PDB entry 7L4Z | X-ray diffraction, 3.96 A resolution | chains B and S

# Chain B
Protein: Spike protein S1
From: Severe acute respiratory syndrome coronavirus 2
Notes: fragment: Receptor-binding domain (RBD)
UniProt: P0DTC2 (SPIKE_SARS2); residue numbers follow UniProt; this construct covers 319-541
Sequence (229 residues; each row starts with the number of its first residue):
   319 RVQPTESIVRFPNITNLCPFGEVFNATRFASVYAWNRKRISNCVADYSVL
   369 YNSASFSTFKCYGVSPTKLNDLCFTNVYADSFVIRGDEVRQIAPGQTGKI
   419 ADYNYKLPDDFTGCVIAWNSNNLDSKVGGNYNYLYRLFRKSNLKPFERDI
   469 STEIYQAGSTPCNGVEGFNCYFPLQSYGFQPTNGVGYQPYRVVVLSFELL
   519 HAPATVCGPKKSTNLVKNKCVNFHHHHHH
Disordered / not traced: 319-327, 527-547
Sequence notes: expression tag (542-547)
UniProt features mapped onto this chain:
  - region: R403 to D405 (Integrin-binding motif), N448 to F456 (Immunodominant HLA epitope recognized by the CD8+)
  - glycosylation: T323 (O-linked (GalNAc) threonine), S325 (O-linked (HexNAc...) serine), N331 (N-linked (GlcNAc...) (complex) asparagine), N343 (N-linked (GlcNAc...) (complex) asparagine)
  - natural variant: G339 (G339D: In strain: Omicron/BA.1, Omicron/BA.2 and 4 more; G339H: In strain: Omicron/BA.2.75, Omicron/XBB.1.5 and 1 more), R346 (R346K: In strain: Mu/B.1.621; R346T: In strain: Omicron/BQ.1.1, Omicron/XBB.1.5 and 1 more), L368 (L368I: In strain: Omicron/XBB.1.5, Omicron/EG.5.1), S371 (S371F: In strain: Omicron/BA.2, Omicron/BA.2.12.1 and 6 more; S371L: In strain: Omicron/BA.1), S373 (S373P: In strain: Omicron/BA.1, Omicron/BA.2 and 7 more), S375 (S375F: In strain: Omicron/BA.1, Omicron/BA.2 and 7 more), T376 (T376A: In strain: Omicron/BA.2, Omicron/BA.2.12.1 and 5 more), D405 (D405N: In strain: Omicron/BA.2, Omicron/BA.2.12.1 and 6 more), R408 (R408S: In strain: Omicron/BA.2, Omicron/BA.2.12.1 and 6 more), K417 (K417N: In strain: Beta/B.1.351, Omicron/BA.1 and 8 more; K417T: In strain: Gamma/P.1), N440 (N440K: In strain: Omicron/BA.1, Omicron/BA.2 and 7 more), K444 (K444T: In strain: Omicron/BQ.1.1), 16 further natural variant entries in UniProt
  - mutagenesis: N331 (N331Q: Reduced viral infectivity), N343 (N343Q: Reduced viral infectivity), L452 (L452R: Increased resistance to neutralizing antibodies. Decreases HLA binding to NF9 epitope. Increased binding affinity to human ACE2), Y453 (Y453F: Decreased HLA binding to NF9 epitope. Increased binding affinity to human ACE2), A475 (A475V: Increased resistance to neutralizing antibodies), V483 (V483A: Increased resistance to neutralizing antibodies), E484 (E484D: Increased replication in human TMEM106B overexpressing cells), F490 (F490L: Increased resistance to neutralizing antibodies and human covalescent sera neutralization), Q493 (Q493N: Reduced host ACE2-binding affinity in vitro; Q493Y: Reduced host ACE2-binding affinity in vitro), N501 (N501T: Reduced host ACE2-binding affinity in vitro; N501Y: Increased binding affinity to human ACE2), H519 (H519P: Increased resistance to human covalescent sera neutralization)
Cystine bridges: C336-C361, C379-C432, C391-C525, C480-C488
Glycans and other covalent adducts: N-acetylglucosamine (NAG) linked to N331

# Chain S
Protein: Ace-dty-lys-ala-gly-val-val-tyr-gly-tyr-asn-ala-trp-ile-arg-cys-NH2
Sequence (17 residues; each row starts with the number of its first residue; numbering starts at 0):
     0 XYKAGVVYGYNAWIRCX
Modified residues: ACE (acetyl group) at position 0; Y1 (D-tyrosine; DTY); NH2 (amino group) at position 16
Glycans and other covalent adducts: covalent link ACE_0-C15

# Chain B / chain S interface
Pairs across the interface (41; chain B residue first):
  F329(B) with C15(S)
  P330(B) with W12(S), hydrophobic; NH2_16(S)
  N331(B) with ACE_0(S); Y1(S)
  I332(B) with ACE_0(S); K2(S); A3(S), hydrophobic; Y7(S), hydrophobic; W12(S), hydrogen bond (backbone-side chain)
  C336(B) with V6(S), hydrophobic
  I358(B) with V6(S)
  S359(B) with V6(S)
  N360(B) with A3(S); G4(S)
  C361(B) with V6(S); Y7(S), hydrogen bond (backbone-backbone)
  V362(B) with Y7(S); Y9(S), hydrophobic; W12(S), hydrophobic
  A363(B) with Y7(S), hydrogen bond (backbone-backbone); G8(S); Y9(S), hydrogen bond (backbone-backbone)
  N388(B) with G8(S); Y9(S), hydrogen bond (backbone-backbone); N10(S), hydrogen bond (backbone-backbone); A11(S)
  D389(B) with N10(S); A11(S)
  L390(B) with Y7(S); G8(S), hydrogen bond (backbone-backbone); A11(S)
  C391(B) with V6(S); Y7(S), hydrophobic
  F392(B) with V5(S); V6(S), hydrogen bond (backbone-backbone)
  V395(B) with V6(S), hydrophobic
  L518(B) with V5(S), hydrophobic
  V524(B) with A11(S); R14(S); C15(S)
Other interface residues (no listed pair), chain B (23 interface residues in all): D364, T393, A520, T523

# In short
The interface between chain B and chain S involves 23 residues on one side and 16 on the other, with 8
hydrogen bonds. Among the polar pairs are I332(B)-W12(S), C361(B)-Y7(S) and A363(B)-Y7(S). N-acetylglucosamine
is covalently linked to N331(B).
Here chain B is Spike protein S1 (Severe acute respiratory syndrome coronavirus 2) and chain S is
Ace-dty-lys-ala-gly-val-val-tyr-gly-tyr-asn-ala-trp-ile-arg-cys-NH2. Entry 7L4Z (Structure of SARS-CoV-2 spike
RBD in complex with cyclic peptide) was determined by X-ray diffraction.
